2ANR - chains B and A; structure by X-ray diffraction, 1.94 A resolution.

# Chain B
Molecule: 25-nt RNA strand
Sequence (25 nucleotides; row label = number of the first residue in the row):
   201 CUCGCGGAUC AGUCACCCAA GCGAG
Modified residues: 5BU (5-bromo-uridine-5'-monophosphate) at position 202

# Chain A
Name: RNA-binding protein Nova-1
Organism: Mus musculus
Notes: fragment: KH1/KH2 domains
UniProtKB: Q9JKN6 (NOVA1_MOUSE); aligned to UniProt positions 49-222 over residues 5-178 (the alignment contains insertions or deletions, so no single offset holds)
Amino-acid sequence (178 residues; each row starts with the number of its first residue):
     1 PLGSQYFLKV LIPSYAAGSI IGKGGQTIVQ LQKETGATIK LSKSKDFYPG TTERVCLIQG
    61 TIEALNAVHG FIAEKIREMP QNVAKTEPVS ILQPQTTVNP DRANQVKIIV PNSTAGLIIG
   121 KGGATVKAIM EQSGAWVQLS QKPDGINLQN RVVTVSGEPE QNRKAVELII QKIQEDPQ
Disordered / not traced: 1-2, 83-99, 144-147
Differences from the reference sequence: expression tag (1-4); engineered mutation Asn150 (Glu218 in Q9JKN6)
Modified residues: Mse79 (selenomethionine; parent Met); Mse130 (selenomethionine; parent Met)
Reported in the primary citation:
  - binding site for the 25-nt RNA strand (chain B): Gln32, Lys40, Leu41, Lys43, Arg54

# How chain B and chain A interact
Residue-residue contacts (25):
  C210(B) - Lys43(A)  hydrogen bond to the base
  A211(B) - Ser44(A)  phosphate contact
  A211(B) - Lys45(A)  salt bridge to the phosphate
  G212(B) - Ser44(A)  hydrogen bond to the phosphate
  G212(B) - Lys45(A)  salt bridge to the phosphate
  U213(B) - Gly18(A)  hydrogen bond to the sugar
  U213(B) - Ser19(A)  base contact
  U213(B) - Gly22(A)  hydrogen bond to the sugar
  U213(B) - Lys23(A)  hydrogen bond to the base
  C214(B) - Ala17(A)  base contact
  C214(B) - Gly18(A)  base contact
  C214(B) - Ile21(A)  sugar contact
  C214(B) - Gly22(A)  sugar contact
  C214(B) - Lys23(A)  phosphate contact
  C214(B) - Gly24(A)  hydrogen bond to the phosphate
  C214(B) - Arg54(A)  hydrogen bond to the base
  A215(B) - Ile21(A)  base contact
  A215(B) - Gly24(A)  sugar contact
  A215(B) - Gly25(A)  sugar contact
  A215(B) - Ile28(A)  base contact
  A215(B) - Val29(A)  sugar contact
  A215(B) - Ile39(A)  base contact
  A215(B) - Lys40(A)  base contact
  A215(B) - Leu41(A)  hydrogen bond to the base
  C216(B) - Lys40(A)  hydrogen bond to the base
Other interface residues (no listed pair), chain B (8 interface residues in all): C217
Other interface residues (no listed pair), chain A (18 interface residues in all): Ser42

# Overview
The interface between chain B and chain A involves 8 residues on one side and 18 on the other, with 9 hydrogen
bonds and 2 salt bridges. Polar pairs include C210(B)-Lys43(A), U213(B)-Lys23(A) and C214(B)-Arg54(A). From
the paper: a binding site for the 25-nt RNA strand (chain B) at Gln32(A), Lys40(A) and Leu41(A) among others.
Chain B is a 25-nt RNA strand and chain A is RNA-binding protein Nova-1 (Mus musculus); the structure, Crystal
structure (II) of Nova-1 KH1/KH2 domain tandem with 25nt RNA hairpin, was determined by X-ray diffraction,
deposited together with 2ANN.
